Entry 2BFY (X-ray diffraction, 1.80 A resolution); this record covers chains A and D.

== Chain A ==
Protein: Aurora kinase B-A
Source organism: Xenopus laevis
Notes: EC 2.7.11.1; fragment: catalytic domain, residues 78-361
UniProtKB: Q6DE08 (AUKBA_XENLA); numbering as in UniProt (aligned over 78-361)
Chain sequence (284 residues; each row starts with the number of its first residue):
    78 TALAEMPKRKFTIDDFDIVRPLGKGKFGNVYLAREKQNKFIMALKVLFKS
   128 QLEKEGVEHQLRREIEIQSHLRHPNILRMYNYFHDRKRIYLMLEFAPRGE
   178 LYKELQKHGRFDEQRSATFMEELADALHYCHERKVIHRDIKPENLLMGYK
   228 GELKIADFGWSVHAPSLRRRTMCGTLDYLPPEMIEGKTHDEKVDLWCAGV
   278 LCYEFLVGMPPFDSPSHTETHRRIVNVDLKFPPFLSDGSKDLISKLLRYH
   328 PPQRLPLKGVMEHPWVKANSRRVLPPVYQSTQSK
Disordered / not traced: 78-85, 358-361
Construct notes: engineered mutation V96 (Gly in Q7ZYT9)
Modified residues: T248 (phosphothreonine; TPO)
Curated features (UniProtKB/Swiss-Prot):
  - active site: D216 (Proton acceptor)
  - binding site (ATP): L99 to V107, K122
Ligand contacts: hesperadin (H1N; N-[2-oxo-3-((E)-phenyl{[4-(piperidin-1-ylmethyl)phenyl]imino}methyl)-2,6-dihydro-1H-indol-5-yl]ethanesulfonamide): L99, G100, K101, G102, K103, V107, A120, K122, L154, L170, E171, F172, A173, P174, R175, G176, E177, L223, A233, D234

== Chain D ==
Protein: Inner centromere protein A
Source organism: Xenopus laevis
UniProtKB: O13024 (INCEA_XENLA); residues 798-840 here = UniProt positions 798-840
Chain sequence (43 residues; numbered 798 to 840; the number before each row is that of its first residue):
   798 IPAWASGNLLTQAIRQQYYKPIDVDRMYGTIDSPKLEELFNKS
Disordered / not traced: 798-804, 839-840

== How chain A and chain D interact ==
Contacting residue pairs (50; chain A residue first):
  R86(A) - I828(D)
  K87(A) - I828(D)
  K87(A) - D829(D)
  K87(A) - P831(D)
  F88(A) - Y825(D)  hydrophobic
  F88(A) - I828(D)  hydrophobic
  E112(A) - Y825(D)  hydrogen bond
  N115(A) - M824(D)
  N115(A) - Y825(D)
  F117(A) - Q814(D)
  F117(A) - I819(D)  hydrophobic
  F117(A) - Y825(D)
  I118(A) - A810(D)  hydrophobic
  I118(A) - Q814(D)  hydrogen bond (backbone-side chain)
  M119(A) - Y825(D)
  L129(A) - F837(D)  hydrophobic
  E135(A) - F837(D)
  L138(A) - F837(D)  hydrophobic
  R139(A) - F837(D)
  E143(A) - L833(D)
  R149(A) - D822(D)  salt bridge
  R155(A) - V821(D)
  R155(A) - D822(D)  salt bridge
  Y157(A) - V821(D)  hydrophobic
  Y157(A) - Y825(D)
  N158(A) - Y825(D)  hydrogen bond (side chain-backbone)
  N158(A) - I828(D)  hydrogen bond (side chain-backbone)
  N158(A) - D829(D)
  N158(A) - S830(D)
  Y159(A) - P831(D)
  Y159(A) - L833(D)
  H161(A) - P831(D)
  H161(A) - L836(D)
  I166(A) - L836(D)
  M169(A) - Y825(D)  hydrophobic
  F172(A) - I811(D)  hydrophobic
  P174(A) - I811(D)  hydrophobic
  Y226(A) - I811(D)  hydrophobic
  Y226(A) - R812(D)  hydrogen bond
  Y226(A) - Y815(D)  hydrophobic
  Y226(A) - Y816(D)  hydrophobic
  K227(A) - Y815(D)  hydrogen bond
  K227(A) - Y816(D)
  E229(A) - Y815(D)
  P352(A) - Y815(D)
  P353(A) - Y815(D)
  P353(A) - P818(D)
  Y355(A) - P818(D)
  Y355(A) - I819(D)
  Y355(A) - D820(D)
Interface residues without a listed pair, chain A (37 interface residues in all): V96, K116, K126, I142, F160, V350, L351, V354
Interface residues without a listed pair, chain D (24 interface residues in all): L807, G826, E835, N838

== In short ==
Chain A and chain D form an interface of 37 and 24 residues respectively; the contacts include 6 hydrogen
bonds and 2 salt bridges. Polar pairs include R149(A)-D822(D), R155(A)-D822(D) and E112(A)-Y825(D). Chain A
binds hesperadin.
Here chain A is Aurora kinase B-A and chain D is Inner centromere protein A, both from Xenopus laevis. Entry
2BFY (Complex of Aurora-B with INCENP and Hesperadin) was determined by X-ray diffraction, deposited together
with 2BFX.
